PDB entry 8ETT | electron microscopy, 6.68 A resolution (low resolution: residue-level contacts below are approximate; hydrogen-bond / salt-bridge calls are withheld) | chains E and J of the 8 polymer chains in the assembly

[Chain E]
Protein: Histone H3.2
From: Xenopus laevis
UniProtKB: A0A310TTQ1 (A0A310TTQ1_XENLA); numbering as in UniProt (aligned over 1-136)
Amino-acid sequence (136 residues; each row starts with the number of its first residue):
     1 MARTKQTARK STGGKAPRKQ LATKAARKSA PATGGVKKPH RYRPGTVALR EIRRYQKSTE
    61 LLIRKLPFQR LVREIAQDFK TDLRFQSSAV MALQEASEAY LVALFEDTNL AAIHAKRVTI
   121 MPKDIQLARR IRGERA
Unresolved in the structure: 1-38
Sequence notes: conflict Ala111 (Cys in A0A310TTQ1)

[Chain J]
Molecule: 227-nt DNA strand
Sequence (227 nucleotides; each row starts with the number of its first residue; numbers below 1 keep their minus sign (DT-153 is residue -153)):
  -153 TCGGTACCCG GGGATCCTCT AGAGTGGGAG CTCGGAACAC TATCCGACTG GCACCGGCAA
   -93 GGTCGCTGTT CAATACATGC ACAGGATGTA TATATCTGAC ACGTGCCTGG AGACTAGGGA
   -33 GTAATCCCCT TGGCGGTTAA AACGCGGGGG ACAGCGCGTA CGTGCGTTTA AGCGGTGCTA
    27 GAGCTGTCTA CGACCAATTG AGCGGCCTCG GCACCGGGAT TCTCCAG
Unresolved in the structure: -153 to -38, 73

[How chain E and chain J interact]
Contacting residue pairs (15):
  Arg43(E) - DG-5(J)
  Arg43(E) - DC70(J)
  Thr46(E) - DT69(J)
  Arg64(E) - DA-13(J)
  Arg73(E) - DT-23(J)
  Arg73(E) - DG-22(J)
  Arg84(E) - DT-23(J)
  Phe85(E) - DT-24(J)
  Phe85(E) - DT-23(J)
  Gln86(E) - DT-24(J)
  Arg117(E) - DA-3(J)
  Arg117(E) - DC-2(J)
  Val118(E) - DA-3(J)
  Thr119(E) - DA-3(J)
  Met121(E) - DC-2(J)
Also at the interface, not in a pair above, chain E (14 interface residues in all): Tyr42, Leu83, Lys116
Also at the interface, not in a pair above, chain J (10 interface residues in all): DG-4

[Overview]
The interface between chain E and chain J involves 14 residues on one side and 10 on the other.
Chain E is Histone H3.2 (Xenopus laevis) and chain J is a 227-nt DNA strand; the structure, Class1 of the
INO80-Hexasome complex, was determined by electron microscopy, deposited together with 8ETS, 8ETU, 8ETV, 8ETW,
8EU9, 8EUE, 8EUF and 8EUJ.
